Entry 5A74 (X-ray diffraction, 2.50 A resolution); this record covers chains A and E of the 6 polymer chains in the assembly.

== Chain A ==
Molecule: DNA endonuclease I-cvui
From: Chlorella vulgaris
Notes: EC 3.1.-.-
Reference sequence: P56347 (DNE1_CHLVU); residues 3-162 here correspond to UniProt positions 2-161 (UniProt number = residue number - 1)
Sequence (172 residues; row label = number of the first residue in the row):
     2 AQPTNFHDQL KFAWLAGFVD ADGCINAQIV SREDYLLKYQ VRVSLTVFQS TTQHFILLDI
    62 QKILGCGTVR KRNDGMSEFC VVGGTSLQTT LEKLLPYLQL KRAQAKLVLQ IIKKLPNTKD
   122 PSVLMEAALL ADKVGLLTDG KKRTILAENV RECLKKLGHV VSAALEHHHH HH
Disordered / not traced: 2-5, 163-173
Differences from the reference sequence: expression tag (2, 163-173); conflict Gln54 (Arg53 in P56347)
Bound ions: Mn2+ site 1: Ala22 (shared with 1 residue of chain B; 1 residue of chain D; DG515(E) of chain E); Mn2+ site 2: Asp23 (shared with 1 residue of chain B; 1 residue of chain C; 1 residue of chain F)
Reported in the primary citation:
  - Mn2+ coordination: Ala22, Asp23
  - catalytic residues: Asp23
  - catalytic residues: Arg73, Lys102 (proposed by the authors, not directly observed)

== Chain E ==
Molecule: 10-nt DNA strand
Sequence (10 nucleotides; each row starts with the number of its first residue):
   515 GACGTTCTGA
Bound ions: Mn2+ site 1: DG515 (shared with Ala22(A) of chain A; 1 residue of chain B; 1 residue of chain D)

== Interface between chain A and chain E ==
Residue-residue contacts (32; chain A residue first):
  Ala22(A) - DG515(E)  phosphate contact
  Asp23(A) - DG515(E)  phosphate contact
  Gly24(A) - DG515(E)  sugar contact
  Gly24(A) - DA516(E)  phosphate contact
  Cys25(A) - DG515(E)  sugar contact
  Cys25(A) - DA516(E)  hydrogen bond to the phosphate
  Asn27(A) - DA516(E)  sugar contact
  Asn27(A) - DC517(E)  hydrogen bond to the phosphate
  Gln29(A) - DC517(E)  sugar contact
  Gln29(A) - DG518(E)  base contact
  Ile30(A) - DG518(E)  phosphate contact
  Arg33(A) - DT520(E)  base contact
  Arg43(A) - DT519(E)  hydrogen bond to the base
  Phe49(A) - DG515(E)  base contact
  Phe49(A) - DA516(E)  base contact
  Arg73(A) - DG515(E)  hydrogen bond to the base
  Arg73(A) - DA516(E)  base contact
  Glu79(A) - DA516(E)  hydrogen bond to the base
  Lys102(A) - DA516(E)  phosphate contact
  Thr139(A) - DA516(E)  phosphate contact
  Thr139(A) - DC517(E)  hydrogen bond to the phosphate
  Asp140(A) - DG515(E)  phosphate contact
  Asp140(A) - DA516(E)  hydrogen bond to the phosphate
  Gly141(A) - DA516(E)  phosphate contact
  Gly141(A) - DC517(E)  phosphate contact
  Lys143(A) - DC517(E)  base contact
  Lys143(A) - DG518(E)  phosphate contact
  Arg144(A) - DC517(E)  salt bridge to the phosphate
  Arg144(A) - DG518(E)  phosphate contact
  Thr145(A) - DG518(E)  hydrogen bond to the phosphate
  Ile146(A) - DG518(E)  hydrogen bond to the phosphate
  Ile146(A) - DT519(E)  phosphate contact
Also at the interface, not in a pair above, chain A (23 interface residues in all): Val31, Arg71, Gly136
Also at the interface, not in a pair above, chain E (7 interface residues in all): DC521

== Overview ==
23 residues of chain A face 7 of chain E across their interface; the contacts include 9 hydrogen bonds and 1
salt bridge. Polar contacts include Arg43(A)-DT519(E), Arg73(A)-DG515(E) and Glu79(A)-DA516(E). The Mn2+ site
1 is built by Ala22(A) and DG515(E). The paper reports catalytic residues Asp23(A), Arg73(A) and Lys102(A);
Mn2+ coordination by Ala22(A) and Asp23(A).
Chain A is DNA endonuclease I-cvui (Chlorella vulgaris) and chain E is a 10-nt DNA strand; the structure,
Crystal structure of the homing endonuclease I-CvuI in complex with its target (Sro1.3) in the presence ...,
was determined by X-ray diffraction together with 5A72, 5A77 and 5A78 from the same study.
